PDB entry 9J1K | electron microscopy, 2.88 A resolution | chains K and L of the 45 polymer chains in the assembly

Chain K:
Molecule: FtbK
Source organism: Listeria monocytogenes
UniProt: A0A240EUI0 (A0A240EUI0_LISMN); numbering as in UniProt (aligned over 1-272)
Sequence (272 residues; each row starts with the number of its first residue):
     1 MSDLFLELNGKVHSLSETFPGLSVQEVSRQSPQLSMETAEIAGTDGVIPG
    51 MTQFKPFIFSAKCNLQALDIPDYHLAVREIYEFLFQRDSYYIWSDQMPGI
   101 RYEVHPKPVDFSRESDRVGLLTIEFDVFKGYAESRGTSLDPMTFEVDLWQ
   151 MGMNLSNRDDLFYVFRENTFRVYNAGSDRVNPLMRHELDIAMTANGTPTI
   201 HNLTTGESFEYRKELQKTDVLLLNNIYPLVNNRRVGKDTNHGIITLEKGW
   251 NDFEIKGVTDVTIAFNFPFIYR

Chain L:
Molecule: FtbL
Source organism: Listeria monocytogenes
UniProt: A0A239T448 (A0A239T448_LISMN); numbering as in UniProt (aligned over 1-378)
Sequence (378 residues; row label = number of the first residue in the row):
     1 MDYVIIQSMDKEVEEILTDIDYGSFSYDYEKNTSRAISFTVNKTKQNAAI
    51 FDLVGNEAILTYQGQQFVIKKCTPKSIGGTISKQITAQHICYTVQDHVQY
   101 NVKSGRKKYSIQTVLEFALQDNVLGFSYEIQGSFPLVELEDLGNKNGLEL
   151 VNLCLEEFGAILFADNKKLYFYDEKSWYVRTEKQFRYLYNTEEVSVDTNT
   201 DNLKTEIKCYGKQKENADKLTGDNKYMAVVTYTSPNEAIYGKRMANAKSD
   251 DKITNNDDLLIFAKKQILDVPETALTIAYKGKEPVSERDVWYFIHEPMGF
   301 ETEVKVTKIKSSHPWSKKFQEIGFSNSRRDMVRIQTQIANQVKKASVDTN
   351 KINSFSSIAMNAYDSRILTEVVGVVDGD

How chain K and chain L interact:
Residue-residue contacts (36; chain K residue first):
  Glu37(K) - Lys317(L)  salt bridge
  Ala39(K) - Phe319(L)  hydrophobic
  Glu40(K) - Glu192(L)
  Glu40(K) - Phe319(L)
  Ile41(K) - Tyr189(L)
  Ile41(K) - Thr191(L)
  Ile41(K) - Glu192(L)
  Ala42(K) - Leu188(L)
  Ala42(K) - Glu192(L)  hydrogen bond (backbone-side chain)
  Gly43(K) - Leu188(L)
  Thr44(K) - Leu188(L)
  Leu183(K) - Tyr3(L)  hydrophobic
  Leu183(K) - Thr18(L)
  Leu183(K) - Trp315(L)  hydrophobic
  Arg185(K) - Asp19(L)
  Arg185(K) - Gln46(L)
  Ile226(K) - Glu15(L)
  Ile226(K) - Gln46(L)
  Tyr227(K) - Glu15(L)
  Tyr227(K) - Gln46(L)  hydrogen bond (side chain-backbone)
  Tyr227(K) - Asn47(L)
  Tyr227(K) - Ile50(L)
  Pro228(K) - Glu15(L)
  Arg234(K) - Glu15(L)
  Arg234(K) - Ala49(L)
  Gly236(K) - Glu14(L)
  Gly236(K) - Glu15(L)  hydrogen bond (backbone-side chain)
  Lys237(K) - Lys11(L)
  Lys237(K) - Glu12(L)
  Lys237(K) - Glu14(L)
  Asn240(K) - Met1(L)
  His241(K) - Tyr3(L)  hydrogen bond (backbone-side chain)
  His241(K) - Ile5(L)
  His241(K) - Glu14(L)  salt bridge
  His241(K) - Ile16(L)
  Gly242(K) - Tyr3(L)
Interface residues without a listed pair, chain K (21 interface residues in all): Thr38, Val235, Ile243
Interface residues without a listed pair, chain L (23 interface residues in all): Tyr22, Asn190

In short:
21 residues of chain K and 23 residues of chain L are in contact, with 4 hydrogen bonds and 2 salt bridges.
Among the polar pairs are Glu37(K)-Lys317(L), His241(K)-Glu14(L) and Ala42(K)-Glu192(L).
Here chain K is FtbK and chain L is FtbL, both from Listeria monocytogenes. Entry 9J1K (Tip region of monocin)
was determined by electron microscopy, deposited together with 9J1J and 9J1L.
